Entry 8GBL (X-ray diffraction, 2.24 A resolution); this record covers chain A.

[Chain A]
Name: NAD-dependent protein deacylase sirtuin-5, mitochondrial
Organism: Homo sapiens
Notes: EC 2.3.1.-
UniProtKB: Q9NXA8 (SIR5_HUMAN); residues 32-302 here = UniProt positions 32-302
Amino-acid sequence (271 residues; row label = number of the first residue in the row):
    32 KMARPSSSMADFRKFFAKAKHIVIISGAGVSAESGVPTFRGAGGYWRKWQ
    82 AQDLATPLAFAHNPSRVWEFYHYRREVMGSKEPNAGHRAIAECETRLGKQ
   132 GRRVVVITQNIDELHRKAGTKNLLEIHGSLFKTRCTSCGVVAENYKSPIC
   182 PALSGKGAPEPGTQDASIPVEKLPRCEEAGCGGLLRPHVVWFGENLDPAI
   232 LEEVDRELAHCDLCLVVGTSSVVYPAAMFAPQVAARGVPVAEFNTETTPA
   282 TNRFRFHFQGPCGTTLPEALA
Unresolved in the structure: 32-37, 278-285
Metal / ion sites: Zn2+: C166, C169, C207, C212
UniProt features mapped onto this chain:
  - active site: H158 (Proton acceptor)
  - binding site (NAD(+)): Q140 to D143, G249 to S251, N275 to E277, C293
  - binding site (substrate): Y102, R105
  - binding site (Zn(2+)): C166, C169, C207, C212
  - mutagenesis: T69 (T69A: Abolishes enzyme activity), Y102 (Y102F: Increases the KM for desuccinylation), R105 (R105M: Increases the KM for desuccinylation. Does not affect deacetylase activity), H158 (H158A: Abolishes desuccinylation and deglutarylation activity)
Reported in the primary citation:
  - disease-associated variants - P114T: decreased expression
  - mutagenesis - P114T, L128V: decreased stability
  - mutagenesis - P114T, L128V: decreased catalytic activity on succinyl-substrate
  - mutagenesis - P114T: decreased catalytic activity on NAD+
  - mutagenesis - L128V: unchanged catalytic activity on NAD+
  - mutagenesis - H158Y: unchanged stability
  - catalytic residues: H158 (citing earlier work)
  - specificity-determining residues: Y102, R105 (citing earlier work)
  - contacts within the chain: P114-K148 (hydrophobic contact), P114-A149 (hydrophobic contact), P114-H118 (hydrophobic contact), P114-L145 (hydrophobic contact), E113-P114 (hydrophobic contact), P114-R119 (hydrogen bond)
  - disease-associated variants - P114T, L128V: decreased stability
  - disease-associated variants - P114T, L128V: decreased catalytic activity on succinyl-substrate
  - disease-associated variants - P114T: decreased catalytic activity on NAD+
  - disease-associated variants - L128V: unchanged catalytic activity on NAD+

[Overview]
The Zn2+ site is built by C166, C169, C207 and C212. UniProt lists active-site residue H158, 11 NAD+-binding
residues, substrate-binding residues Y102 and R105 and 4 Zn2+-binding residues. From the paper: the catalytic
residue H158; P114T and L128V reduce stability.
Chain A is NAD-dependent protein deacylase sirtuin-5, mitochondrial (Homo sapiens); the structure, Structure
of Apo Human SIRT5, was determined by X-ray diffraction together with 8GBN from the same study.
